Entry 6VKL (electron microscopy, 15.00 A resolution (very low resolution: no residue pairs are listed; an interface is given only as per-side residue counts)); this record covers chains D and H of the 8 polymer chains in the assembly.

[Chain D]
Name: Exocyst complex component SEC8
Organism: Saccharomyces cerevisiae (strain ATCC 204508 / S288c)
Reference sequence: P32855 (SEC8_YEAST); numbering as in UniProt (aligned over 1-1065)
Sequence (1065 residues; each row starts with the number of its first residue):
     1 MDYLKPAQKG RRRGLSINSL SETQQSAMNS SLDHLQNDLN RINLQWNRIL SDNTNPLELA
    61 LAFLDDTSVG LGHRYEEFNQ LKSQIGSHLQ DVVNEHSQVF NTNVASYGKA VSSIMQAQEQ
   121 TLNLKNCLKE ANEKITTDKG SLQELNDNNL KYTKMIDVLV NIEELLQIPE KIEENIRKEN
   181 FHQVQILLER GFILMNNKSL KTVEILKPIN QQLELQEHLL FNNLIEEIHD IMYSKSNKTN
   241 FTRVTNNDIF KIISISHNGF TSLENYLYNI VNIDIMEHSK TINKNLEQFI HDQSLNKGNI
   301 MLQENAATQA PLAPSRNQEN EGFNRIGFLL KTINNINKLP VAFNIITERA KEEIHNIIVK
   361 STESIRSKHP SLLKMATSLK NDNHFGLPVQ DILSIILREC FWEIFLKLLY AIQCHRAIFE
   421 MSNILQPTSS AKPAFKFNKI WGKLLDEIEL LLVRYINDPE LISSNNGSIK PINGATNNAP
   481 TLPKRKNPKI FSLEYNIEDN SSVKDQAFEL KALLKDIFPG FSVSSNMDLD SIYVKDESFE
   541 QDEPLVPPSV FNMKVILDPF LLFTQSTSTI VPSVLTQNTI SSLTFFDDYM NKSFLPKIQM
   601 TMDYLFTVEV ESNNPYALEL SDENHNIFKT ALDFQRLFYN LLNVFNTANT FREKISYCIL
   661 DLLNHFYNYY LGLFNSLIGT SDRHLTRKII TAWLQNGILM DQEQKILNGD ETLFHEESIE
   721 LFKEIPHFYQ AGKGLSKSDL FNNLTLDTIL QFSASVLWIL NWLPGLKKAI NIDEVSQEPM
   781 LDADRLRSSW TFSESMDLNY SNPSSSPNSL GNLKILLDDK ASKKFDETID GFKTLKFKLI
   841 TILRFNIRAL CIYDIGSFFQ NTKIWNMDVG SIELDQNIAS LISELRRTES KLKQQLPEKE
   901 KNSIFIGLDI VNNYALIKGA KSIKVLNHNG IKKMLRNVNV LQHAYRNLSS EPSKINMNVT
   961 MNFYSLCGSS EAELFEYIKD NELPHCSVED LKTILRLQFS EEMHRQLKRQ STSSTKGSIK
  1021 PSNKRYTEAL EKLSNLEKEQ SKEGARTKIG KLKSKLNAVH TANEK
Not modelled in the structure: 1-21, 298-317, 475-497, 527-545, 1010-1037

[Chain H]
Name: Exocyst complex component EXO84
Organism: Saccharomyces cerevisiae (strain ATCC 204508 / S288c)
Reference sequence: P38261 (EXO84_YEAST); residues 1-753 here = UniProt positions 1-753
Sequence (753 residues; each row starts with the number of its first residue):
     1 MVEFSLKKAR NNWKHVKKSA SSPAKQKTPP SPAKPKQKTK KNPYSDLKDP ATSYTLPTIN
    61 ARERSRVATS MQRRLSIHNT NYAPPTLDYS MPLPDMPNMI VPNDNVDSSH NNSSFTTENE
   121 SVSSKGPSNS LNLSTADLSL NDSSYNKVPA RSAMRNTVNP SGSNDPFNNS TSLRKMLANP
   181 HFNAKDFVHD KLGNASAITI DKFTSNLTDL SIQVQEEVKL NINKSYNEIM TVNNDLNVAM
   241 LELKRVRANI NDLNEVLDQC TKIAEKRLQL QDQIDQERQG NFNNVESHSN SPALLPPLKA
   301 GQNGNLMRRD RSSVLILEKF WDTELDQLFK NVEGAQKFIN STKGRHILMN SANWMELNTT
   361 TGKPLQMVQI FILNDLVLIA DKSRDKQNDF IVSQCYPLKD VTVTQEEFST KRLLFKFSNS
   421 NSSLYECRDA DECSRLLDVI RKAKDDLCDI FHVEEENSKR IRESFRYLQS TQQTPGRENN
   481 RSPNKNKRRS MGGSITPGRN VTGAMDQYLL QNLTLSMHSR PRSRDMSSTA QRLKFLDEGV
   541 EEIDIELARL RFESAVETLL DIESQLEDLS ERISDEELML LNLISLKIEQ RREAISSKLS
   601 QSILSSNEIV HLKSGTENMI KLGLPEQALD LFLQNRSNFI QDLILQIGSV DNPTNYLTQL
   661 AVIRFQTIKK TVEDFQDIFK ELGAKISSIL VDWCSDEVDN HFKLIDKQLL NDEMLSPGSI
   721 KSSRKQIDGL KAVGLDFVYK LDEFIKKNSD KIR
Not modelled in the structure: 1-168, 279-306, 498-524, 571-577, 648-649, 712-714

[How chain D and chain H interact]
At this resolution (15 A) residue pairs are not listed: 15 residues of chain D and 10 of chain H lie at the interface.

[Summary]
The interface between chain D and chain H involves 15 residues on one side and 10 on the other.
Here chain D is Exocyst complex component SEC8 and chain H is Exocyst complex component EXO84, both from
Saccharomyces cerevisiae (strain ATCC 204508 / S288c). Entry 6VKL (Negative stain reconstruction of the yeast
exocyst octameric complex) was determined by electron microscopy.
